Entry 5KOH (X-ray diffraction, 1.83 A resolution); this record covers chains B and D of the 4 polymer chains in the assembly.

Chain B (and D):
Molecule: Nitrogenase FeMo beta subunit protein NifK
Organism: Gluconacetobacter diazotrophicus (strain ATCC 49037 / DSM 5601 / PAl5)
Notes: EC 1.18.6.1; chain D of this document is another copy of the same molecule, construct and numbering; everything in this record applies to it too
UniProtKB: A9H5W8 (A9H5W8_GLUDA); numbering as in UniProt (aligned over 1-511)
Chain sequence (511 residues; row label = number of the first residue in the row):
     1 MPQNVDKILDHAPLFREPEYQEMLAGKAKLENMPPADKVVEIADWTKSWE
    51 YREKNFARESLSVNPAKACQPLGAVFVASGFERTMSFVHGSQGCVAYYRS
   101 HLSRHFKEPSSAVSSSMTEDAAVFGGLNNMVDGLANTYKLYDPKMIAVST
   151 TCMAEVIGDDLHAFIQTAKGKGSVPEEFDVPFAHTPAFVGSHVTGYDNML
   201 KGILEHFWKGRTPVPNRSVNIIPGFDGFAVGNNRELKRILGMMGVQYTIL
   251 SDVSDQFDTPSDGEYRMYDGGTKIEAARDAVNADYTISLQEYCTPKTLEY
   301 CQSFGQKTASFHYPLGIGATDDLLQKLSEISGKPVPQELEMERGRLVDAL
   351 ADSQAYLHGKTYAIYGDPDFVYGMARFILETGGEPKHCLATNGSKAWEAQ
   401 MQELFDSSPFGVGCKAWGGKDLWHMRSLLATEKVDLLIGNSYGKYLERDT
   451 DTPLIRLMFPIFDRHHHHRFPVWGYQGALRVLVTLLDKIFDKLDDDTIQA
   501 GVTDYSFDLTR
Not modelled in the structure: 1
Ion coordination: fe(8)-S(7) cluster Fe: C69, C94, C152 (shared with 3 residues of chain A); Fe ion site 1: K107, E108 (shared with D348(D), D352(D) of chain D); Fe ion site 2: D348, D352 (shared with K107(D), E108(D) of chain D)
Small-molecule neighbours: fe(8)-S(7) cluster (CLF): C69, P71, S91, G93, C94, Y97, Y98, T151, C152, A187
From the paper describing this entry:
  - fe(8)-S(7) cluster coordination: C94

How chain B and chain D interact:
Pairs across the interface - 128 pairs, chain B then chain D:
  H11(B) - Y505(D)
  H11(B) - S506(D)  hydrogen bond
  A12(B) - Y505(D)  hydrogen bond (backbone-side chain)
  A12(B) - S506(D)
  F15(B) - Y505(D)
  R16(B) - D496(D)  hydrogen bond (side chain-backbone)
  R16(B) - T503(D)
  R16(B) - Y505(D)
  K107(B) - D352(D)
  K107(B) - T510(D)
  K107(B) - R511(D)  hydrogen bond (side chain-backbone)
  E108(B) - D348(D)
  R234(B) - R345(D)
  D255(B) - R345(D)  salt bridge
  D258(B) - R345(D)  salt bridge
  T259(B) - D348(D)
  P260(B) - M341(D)  hydrophobic
  P260(B) - G344(D)
  P260(B) - R345(D)
  S261(B) - G344(D)  hydrogen bond (backbone-backbone)
  S261(B) - V347(D)
  S261(B) - D348(D)  hydrogen bond
  M341(B) - P260(D)  hydrophobic
  G344(B) - P260(D)
  G344(B) - S261(D)  hydrogen bond (backbone-backbone)
  R345(B) - R234(D)
  R345(B) - D255(D)  salt bridge
  R345(B) - D258(D)  salt bridge
  R345(B) - P260(D)
  R345(B) - R469(D)  hydrogen bond (backbone-side chain)
  V347(B) - S261(D)
  D348(B) - E108(D)
  D348(B) - T259(D)
  D348(B) - S261(D)  hydrogen bond
  D348(B) - R469(D)  salt bridge
  A349(B) - H466(D)  hydrogen bond (backbone-side chain)
  A349(B) - R469(D)
  D352(B) - K107(D)
  D352(B) - H466(D)
  D352(B) - R469(D)  salt bridge
  S353(B) - H465(D)  hydrogen bond
  S353(B) - H466(D)  hydrogen bond
  Y356(B) - H465(D)
  S441(B) - L509(D)
  Y442(B) - L509(D)  hydrophobic
  K444(B) - D494(D)  salt bridge
  K444(B) - F507(D)
  K444(B) - D508(D)  hydrogen bond (side chain-backbone)
  K444(B) - R511(D)
  Y445(B) - L509(D)
  E447(B) - I498(D)
  R448(B) - I498(D)
  R448(B) - D504(D)  salt bridge
  R448(B) - F507(D)
  R456(B) - D494(D)  salt bridge
  F462(B) - L509(D)
  F462(B) - T510(D)
  F462(B) - R511(D)  hydrogen bond (backbone-backbone)
  D463(B) - F490(D)
  D463(B) - D494(D)
  D463(B) - L509(D)
  D463(B) - R511(D)
  R464(B) - D487(D)
  R464(B) - F490(D)
  R464(B) - D491(D)  salt bridge
  R464(B) - D494(D)  salt bridge
  H465(B) - D352(D)
  H465(B) - S353(D)  hydrogen bond
  H465(B) - Y356(D)
  H465(B) - F490(D)
  H465(B) - R511(D)  hydrogen bond (side chain-backbone)
  H466(B) - A349(D)  hydrogen bond (side chain-backbone)
  H466(B) - D352(D)
  H466(B) - S353(D)  hydrogen bond
  H466(B) - V483(D)
  H467(B) - V483(D)
  H467(B) - D487(D)  salt bridge
  R469(B) - R345(D)  hydrogen bond (side chain-backbone)
  R469(B) - D348(D)  salt bridge
  R469(B) - A349(D)
  R469(B) - D352(D)  salt bridge
  R469(B) - L479(D)
  F470(B) - Q476(D)
  F470(B) - L479(D)  hydrophobic
  F470(B) - R480(D)
  Q476(B) - F470(D)
  L479(B) - R469(D)
  L479(B) - F470(D)  hydrophobic
  R480(B) - F470(D)
  R480(B) - R480(D)
  V483(B) - H466(D)
  V483(B) - H467(D)
  D487(B) - R464(D)
  D487(B) - H467(D)  salt bridge
  F490(B) - D463(D)
  F490(B) - R464(D)
  F490(B) - H465(D)
  D491(B) - R464(D)  salt bridge
  D494(B) - K444(D)  salt bridge
  D494(B) - R456(D)  salt bridge
  D494(B) - D463(D)
  D494(B) - R464(D)  salt bridge
  D496(B) - R16(D)  hydrogen bond (backbone-side chain)
  I498(B) - E447(D)
  I498(B) - R448(D)
  T503(B) - R16(D)
  D504(B) - R448(D)  salt bridge
  Y505(B) - H11(D)
  Y505(B) - A12(D)  hydrogen bond (side chain-backbone)
  Y505(B) - F15(D)
  Y505(B) - R16(D)
  S506(B) - H11(D)  hydrogen bond
  S506(B) - A12(D)
  F507(B) - K444(D)
  F507(B) - R448(D)
  D508(B) - K444(D)  hydrogen bond (backbone-side chain)
  L509(B) - S441(D)
  L509(B) - Y442(D)  hydrophobic
  L509(B) - Y445(D)
  L509(B) - F462(D)
  L509(B) - D463(D)
  T510(B) - K107(D)
  T510(B) - F462(D)
  R511(B) - K107(D)  hydrogen bond (backbone-side chain)
  R511(B) - K444(D)
  R511(B) - F462(D)  hydrogen bond (backbone-backbone)
  R511(B) - D463(D)
  R511(B) - H465(D)  hydrogen bond (backbone-side chain)
Also at the interface, not in a pair above, chain B (58 interface residues in all): R104, L486, T497
Also at the interface, not in a pair above, chain D (58 interface residues in all): R104, L486, T497

Summary:
Chain B and chain D each contribute 58 residues to their interface, with 26 hydrogen bonds and 20 salt
bridges. Polar contacts include D255(B)-R345(D), D258(B)-R345(D) and D348(B)-R469(D). Bound to chain B:
fe(8)-S(7) cluster. C69(B), C94(B) and C152(B) coordinate a fe(8)-S(7) cluster Fe ion. From the paper:
fe(8)-S(7) cluster coordination by C94(B).
Chain B and chain D are both Nitrogenase FeMo beta subunit protein NifK (Gluconacetobacter diazotrophicus
(strain ATCC 49037 / DSM 5601 / PAl5)); the structure, Nitrogenase MoFeP from Gluconacetobacter diazotrophicus
in dithionite reduced state, was determined by X-ray diffraction (same publication as 5KOJ).
